7JOA - chains H and J of the 11 polymer chains in the assembly; structure by electron microscopy, 3.30 A resolution.

[Chain H]
Molecule: Histone H2B type 1-C/E/F/G/I
Source organism: Homo sapiens
UniProtKB: P62807 (H2B1C_HUMAN); residues 1-125 here correspond to UniProt positions 2-126 (UniProt number = residue number + 1)
Amino-acid sequence (125 residues; numbered 1 to 125; the number before each row is that of its first residue):
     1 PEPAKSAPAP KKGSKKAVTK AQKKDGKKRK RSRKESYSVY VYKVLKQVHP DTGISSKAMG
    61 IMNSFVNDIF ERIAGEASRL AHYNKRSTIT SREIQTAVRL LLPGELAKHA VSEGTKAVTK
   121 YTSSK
Not modelled in the structure: 1-30, 125
Curated features (UniProtKB/Swiss-Prot):
  - modified residue: Pro1 (N-acetylproline), Glu2 (ADP-ribosyl glutamic acid), Lys5 (N6-(2-hydroxyisobutyryl)lysine), Ser6 (ADP-ribosylserine), Lys11 (N6-(beta-hydroxybutyryl)lysine), Lys12 (N6-(2-hydroxyisobutyryl)lysine), Ser14 (Phosphoserine), Lys15 (N6-acetyllysine), Lys16 (N6-(beta-hydroxybutyryl)lysine), Lys20 (N6-(2-hydroxyisobutyryl)lysine), Lys23 (N6-(2-hydroxyisobutyryl)lysine), Lys24 (N6-(2-hydroxyisobutyryl)lysine), Lys34 (N6-(2-hydroxyisobutyryl)lysine), Glu35 (PolyADP-ribosyl glutamic acid), Ser36 (Phosphoserine), Lys43 (N6-(2-hydroxyisobutyryl)lysine), Lys46 (N6-(2-hydroxyisobutyryl)lysine), Lys57 (N6,N6-dimethyllysine), Arg79 (Dimethylated arginine), Lys85 (N6,N6,N6-trimethyllysine) and 6 more in UniProt
  - glycosylation: Ser112 (O-linked (GlcNAc) serine)
  - cross-link (Glycyl lysine isopeptide (Lys-Gly)): Lys5 (interchain with G-Cter in SUMO2), Lys20 (interchain with G-Cter in SUMO2), Lys34 (interchain with G-Cter in ubiquitin), Lys120 (interchain with G-Cter in ubiquitin)

[Chain J]
Molecule: 147-nt DNA strand
Source organism: synthetic construct
Sequence (147 nucleotides; row label = number of the first residue in the row; numbers below 1 keep their minus sign (DA-73 is residue -73)):
   -73 ATCGAGAATC CCGGTGCCGA GGCCGCTCAA TTGGTCGTAG ACAGCTCTAG CACCGCTTAA
   -13 ACGCACGTAC GCGCTGTCCC CCGCGTTTTA ACCGCCAAGG GGATTACTCC CTAGTCTCCA
    47 GGCACGTGTC AGATATATAC ATCCGAT
Not modelled in the structure: -73, 73

[Interface between chain H and chain J]
Residue-residue contacts (9; chain H residue first):
  Arg33(H) with DC-46(J), hydrogen bond to the sugar
  Tyr42(H) with DG-53(J), hydrogen bond to the phosphate
  Gly53(H) with DG-53(J), phosphate contact
  Ile54(H) with DG-53(J), phosphate contact
  Ser55(H) with DA-54(J), phosphate contact
  Ser56(H) with DA-54(J), phosphate contact
  Arg86(H) with DA-33(J), salt bridge to the phosphate
  Ser87(H) with DG-34(J), hydrogen bond to the phosphate
  Thr88(H) with DG-34(J), phosphate contact
Also at the interface, not in a pair above, chain H (11 interface residues in all): Ser32, Glu35
Also at the interface, not in a pair above, chain J (10 interface residues in all): DG-52, DT-47, DA-45, DA-35, DT30

[In short]
11 residues of chain H face 10 of chain J across their interface; the contacts include 3 hydrogen bonds and 1
salt bridge. Polar pairs include Arg33(H)-DC-46(J), Tyr42(H)-DG-53(J) and Ser87(H)-DG-34(J).
Here chain H is Histone H2B type 1-C/E/F/G/I (Homo sapiens) and chain J is a 147-nt DNA strand (synthetic
construct). Entry 7JOA (2:1 cGAS-nucleosome complex) was determined by electron microscopy (same publication
as 7JO9).
